PDB entry 8CLL | electron microscopy, 3.40 A resolution | chains G and H of the 6 polymer chains in the assembly

# Chain G
Molecule: General transcription factor 3C polypeptide 4
From: Homo sapiens
Notes: EC 2.3.1.48
UniProtKB: Q9UKN8 (TF3C4_HUMAN); residue numbers follow UniProt; this construct covers 1-822
Amino-acid sequence (822 residues; numbered 1 to 822; the number before each row is that of its first residue):
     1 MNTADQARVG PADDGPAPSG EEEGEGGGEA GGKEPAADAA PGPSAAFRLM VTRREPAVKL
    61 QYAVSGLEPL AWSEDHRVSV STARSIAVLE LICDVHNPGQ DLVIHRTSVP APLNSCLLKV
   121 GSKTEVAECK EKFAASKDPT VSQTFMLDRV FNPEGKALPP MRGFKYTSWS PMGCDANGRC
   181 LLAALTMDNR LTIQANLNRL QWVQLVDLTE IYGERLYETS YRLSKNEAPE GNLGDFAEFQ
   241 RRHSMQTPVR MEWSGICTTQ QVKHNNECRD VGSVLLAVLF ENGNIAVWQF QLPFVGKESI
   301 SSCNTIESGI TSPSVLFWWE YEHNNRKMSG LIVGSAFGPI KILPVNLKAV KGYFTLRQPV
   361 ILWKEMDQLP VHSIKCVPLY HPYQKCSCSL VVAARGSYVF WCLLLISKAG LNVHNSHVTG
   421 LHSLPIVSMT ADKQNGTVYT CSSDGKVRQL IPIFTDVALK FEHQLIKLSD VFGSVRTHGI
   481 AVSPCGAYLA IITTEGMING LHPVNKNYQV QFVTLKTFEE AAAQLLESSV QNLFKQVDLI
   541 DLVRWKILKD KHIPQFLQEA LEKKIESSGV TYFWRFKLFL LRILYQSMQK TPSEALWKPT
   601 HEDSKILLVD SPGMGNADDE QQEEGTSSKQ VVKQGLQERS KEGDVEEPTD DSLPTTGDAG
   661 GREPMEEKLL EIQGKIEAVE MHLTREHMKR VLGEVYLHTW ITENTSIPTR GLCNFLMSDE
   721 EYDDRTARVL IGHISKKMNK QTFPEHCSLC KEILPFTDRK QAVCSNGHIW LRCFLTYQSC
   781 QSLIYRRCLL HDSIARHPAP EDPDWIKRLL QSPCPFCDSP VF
Disordered / not traced: 1-49, 259-270, 591-662
Metal / ion sites: Zn2+ site 1: Cys747, Cys750, Cys764, His768; Zn2+ site 2: Cys788, Asp792, Ser793, Cys814, Cys817
UniProt features mapped onto this chain:
  - modified residue: Met1 (N-acetylmethionine), Ser19 (Phosphoserine), Ser604 (Phosphoserine), Ser611 (Phosphoserine), Ser652 (Phosphoserine)
  - cross-link (Glycyl lysine isopeptide (Lys-Gly)): Lys225 (interchain with G-Cter in SUMO2), Lys629 (interchain with G-Cter in SUMO2)

# Chain H
Molecule: General transcription factor 3C polypeptide 2
From: Homo sapiens
UniProtKB: Q8WUA4 (TF3C2_HUMAN); residues 1-911 here = UniProt positions 1-911
Amino-acid sequence (925 residues; numbered -13 to 911; the number before each row is that of its first residue; numbers below 1 keep their minus sign (Met-13 is residue -13)):
   -13 MHHHHHHENL YFQGMDTCGV GYVALGEAGP VGNMTVVDSP GQEVLNQLDV KTSSEMTSAE
    47 ASVEMSLPTP LPGFEDSPDQ RRLPPEQESL SRLEQPDLSS EMSKVSKPRA SKPGRKRGGR
   107 TRKGPKRPQQ PNPPSAPLVP GLLDQSNPLS TPMPKKRGRK SKAELLLLKL SKDLDRPESQ
   167 SPKRPPEDFE TPSGERPRRR AAQVALLYLQ ELAEELSTAL PAPVSCPEGP KVSSPTKPKK
   227 IRQPAACPGG EEVDGAPRDE DFFLQVEAED VEESEGPSES SSEPEPVVPR STPRGSTSGK
   287 QKPHCRGMAP NGLPNHIMAP VWKCLHLTKD FREQKHSYWE FAEWIPLAWK WHLLSELEAA
   347 PYLPQEEKSP LFSVQREGLP EDGTLYRINR FSSITAHPER WDVSFFTGGP LWALDWCPVP
   407 EGAGASQYVA LFSSPDMNET HPLSQLHSGP GLLQLWGLGT LQQESCPGNR AHFVYGIACD
   467 NGCIWDLKFC PSGAWELPGT PRKAPLLPRL GLLALACSDG KVLLFSLPHP EALLAQQPPD
   527 AVKPAIYKVQ CVATLQVGSM QATDPSECGQ CLSLAWMPTR PHQHLAAGYY NGMVVFWNLP
   587 TNSPLQRIRL SDGSLKLYPF QCFLAHDQAV RTLQWCKANS HFLVSAGSDR KIKFWDLRRP
   647 YEPINSIKRF LSTELAWLLP YNGVTVAQDN CYASYGLCGI HYIDAGYLGF KAYFTAPRKG
   707 TVWSLSGSDW LGTIAAGDIS GELIAAILPD MALNPINVKR PVERRFPIYK ADLIPYQDSP
   767 EGPDHSSASS GVPNPPKART YTETVNHHYL LFQDTDLGSF HDLLRREPML RMQEGEGHSQ
   827 LCLDRLQLEA IHKVRFSPNL DSYGWLVSGG QSGLVRIHFV RGLASPLGHR MQLESRAHFN
   887 AMFQPSSPTR RPGFSPTSHR LLPTP
Disordered / not traced: -13 to 289, 763-784, 891-911
Sequence notes: initiating methionine (-13); expression tag (-12 to 0)
UniProt features mapped onto this chain:
  - modified residue: Ser63 (Phosphoserine), Ser132 (Phosphoserine), Ser165 (Phosphoserine), Ser167 (Phosphoserine), Ser220 (Phosphoserine), Ser260 (Phosphoserine), Ser597 (Phosphoserine), Ser871 (Phosphoserine), Ser892 (Phosphoserine), Ser893 (Phosphoserine), Thr895 (Phosphothreonine), Ser901 (Phosphoserine)

# How chain G and chain H interact
Residue-residue contacts (80; chain G residue first):
  Ser65(G) with Glu648(H), hydrogen bond
  Leu67(G) with Tyr647(H), hydrophobic
  Ala134(G) with Tyr693(H)
  Lys137(G) with Leu313(H)
  Pro139(G) with Leu313(H), hydrophobic; Ala624(H)
  Thr140(G) with Ala624(H), hydrogen bond (side chain-backbone)
  Gln143(G) with Cys622(H), hydrogen bond; Ala624(H); Leu665(H), hydrogen bond (side chain-backbone); Pro666(H); Tyr667(H); Asn668(H)
  Thr144(G) with Asn625(H), hydrogen bond
  Phe145(G) with Tyr693(H)
  Met146(G) with Asn668(H); Tyr693(H), hydrophobic
  Leu147(G) with Phe628(H), hydrophobic; Ile650(H); Trp663(H), hydrophobic; Asn668(H); Ala691(H), hydrophobic
  Asp148(G) with Phe628(H); Arg644(H), salt bridge; Arg645(H), salt bridge
  Arg149(G) with Ile650(H), hydrogen bond (side chain-backbone)
  Val150(G) with Arg645(H)
  Asn152(G) with Tyr693(H)
  Lys156(G) with Tyr693(H); Leu694(H)
  Ala157(G) with Asn651(H); Gly692(H); Gly695(H)
  Leu158(G) with Asn651(H); Ala691(H); Gly692(H)
  Pro159(G) with Ile650(H); Asn651(H)
  Lys165(G) with Tyr647(H), hydrogen bond
  Met187(G) with Tyr647(H), hydrophobic; Glu648(H)
  Glu281(G) with Arg645(H), salt bridge
  Asp367(G) with Ser589(H); Gln592(H), hydrogen bond (backbone-side chain)
  Gln368(G) with His570(H); Asn584(H), hydrogen bond; Phe606(H)
  Leu369(G) with Leu591(H), hydrophobic; Gln592(H); Phe606(H), hydrophobic
  Pro370(G) with Phe606(H)
  Arg395(G) with Leu591(H)
  Ser397(G) with Ser545(H), hydrogen bond
  Tyr398(G) with Ser545(H); Met546(H), hydrogen bond (side chain-backbone); Leu591(H), hydrogen bond (side chain-backbone)
  His417(G) with Leu591(H)
  Thr419(G) with Met546(H); Gln547(H)
  Gly420(G) with Met546(H), hydrogen bond (backbone-backbone); Gln547(H)
  His422(G) with Ser545(H), hydrogen bond (backbone-side chain)
  Ser423(G) with Gly544(H); Ala548(H); Asp550(H), hydrogen bond (side chain-backbone)
  Leu424(G) with Val543(H), hydrophobic; Ser552(H); Met579(H), hydrophobic
  Pro425(G) with Cys608(H), hydrophobic
  Lys446(G) with Asp550(H), salt bridge
  Arg476(G) with Asn577(H), hydrogen bond (side chain-backbone); Leu610(H)
  Met497(G) with Tyr576(H), hydrophobic
  Gly500(G) with Ser430(H); Tyr576(H), hydrogen bond (backbone-side chain)
  His502(G) with Tyr576(H), hydrogen bond (side chain-backbone); Asn577(H); Asp613(H), hydrogen bond (side chain-backbone); Gln614(H)
  Lys506(G) with Asp613(H), salt bridge
Other interface residues (no listed pair), chain G (47 interface residues in all): Gly66, Met161, Glu365, Ser443, Arg448
Other interface residues (no listed pair), chain H (52 interface residues in all): Lys321, Thr549, Cys554, Thr587, Pro590, Pro605, Ala615, Asp642, Pro649

# Summary
Chain G and chain H form an interface of 47 and 52 residues respectively, with 19 hydrogen bonds and 5 salt
bridges. Polar pairs include Asp148(G)-Arg644(H), Asp148(G)-Arg645(H) and Glu281(G)-Arg645(H). Cys747(G),
Cys750(G), Cys764(G) and His768(G) coordinate Zn2+ site 1.
Chain G is General transcription factor 3C polypeptide 4 and chain H is General transcription factor 3C
polypeptide 2, both from Homo sapiens; the structure, Structural insights into human TFIIIC promoter
recognition, was determined by electron microscopy (same publication as 8CLI, 8CLJ and 8CLK).
